PDB entry 6AHR | electron microscopy, 3.92 A resolution | chains A and L of the 12 polymer chains in the assembly

== Chain A ==
Molecule: H1 RNA
Source organism: Homo sapiens
Sequence (341 nucleotides; numbered 1 to 341; the number before each row is that of its first residue):
     1 AUAGGGCGGAGGGAAGCUCAUCAGUGGGGCCACGAGCUGAGUGCGUCCUG
    51 UCACUCCACUCCCAUGUCCCUUGGGAAGGUCUGAGACUAGGGCCAGAGGC
   101 GGCCCUAACAGGGCUCUCCCUGAGCUUCGGGGAGGUGAGUUCCCAGAGAA
   151 CGGGGCUCCGCGCGAGGUCAGACUGGGCAGGAGAUGCCGUGGACCCCGCC
   201 CUUCGGGGAGGGGCCCGGCGGAUGCCUCCUUUGCCGGAGCUUGGAACAGA
   251 CUCACGGCCAGCGAAGUGAGUUCAAUGGCUGAGGUGAGGUACCCCGCAGG
   301 GGACCUCAUAACCCAAUUCAGACUACUCUCCUCCGCCCAUU

== Chain L ==
Name: Ribonuclease P protein subunit p40
Source organism: Homo sapiens
Notes: EC 3.1.26.5
Reference sequence: O75818 (RPP40_HUMAN); residue numbers follow UniProt; this construct covers 1-363
Chain sequence (363 residues; row label = number of the first residue in the row):
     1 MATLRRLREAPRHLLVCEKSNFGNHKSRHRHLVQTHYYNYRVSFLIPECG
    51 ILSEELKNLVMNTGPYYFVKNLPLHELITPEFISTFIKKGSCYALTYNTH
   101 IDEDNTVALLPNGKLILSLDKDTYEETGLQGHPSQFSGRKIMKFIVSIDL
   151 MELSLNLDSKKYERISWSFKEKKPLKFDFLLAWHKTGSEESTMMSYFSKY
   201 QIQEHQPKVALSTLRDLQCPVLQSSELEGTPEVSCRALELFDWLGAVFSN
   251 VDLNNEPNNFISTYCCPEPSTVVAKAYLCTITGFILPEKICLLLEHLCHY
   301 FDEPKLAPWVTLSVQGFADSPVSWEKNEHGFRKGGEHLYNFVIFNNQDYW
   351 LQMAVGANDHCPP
Not modelled in the structure: 1

== Chain A / chain L interface ==
Residue-residue contacts - 20 pairs, chain A then chain L:
  G278(A) - Arg5(L)  hydrogen bond to the sugar
  C279(A) - Arg5(L)  salt bridge to the phosphate
  G288(A) - Lys326(L)  phosphate contact
  G289(A) - Lys326(L)  salt bridge to the phosphate
  G289(A) - Pro363(L)  sugar contact
  U290(A) - Arg28(L)  hydrogen bond to the phosphate
  U290(A) - Pro363(L)  sugar contact
  A291(A) - Ser20(L)  hydrogen bond to the base
  A291(A) - Lys26(L)  base contact
  A291(A) - Ser27(L)  base contact
  A291(A) - Arg28(L)  salt bridge to the phosphate
  A291(A) - Tyr349(L)  base contact
  U306(A) - His360(L)  base contact
  C307(A) - Arg12(L)  hydrogen bond to the phosphate
  C307(A) - His360(L)  sugar contact
  A308(A) - Arg12(L)  salt bridge to the phosphate
  A310(A) - Arg139(L)  hydrogen bond to the base
  C328(A) - Arg139(L)  salt bridge to the phosphate
  A339(A) - Lys160(L)  phosphate contact
  A339(A) - Lys161(L)  sugar contact
Other interface residues (no listed pair), chain A (14 interface residues in all): A311, U327
Other interface residues (no listed pair), chain L (16 interface residues in all): Leu14, Asn24, His29

== Summary ==
14 residues of chain A and 16 residues of chain L are in contact; the contacts include 5 hydrogen bonds and 5
salt bridges. Polar contacts include A291(A)-Ser20(L), A310(A)-Arg139(L) and G278(A)-Arg5(L).
Here chain A is H1 RNA and chain L is Ribonuclease P protein subunit p40, both from Homo sapiens. Entry 6AHR
(Cryo-EM structure of human Ribonuclease P) was determined by electron microscopy, deposited together with
6AHU and 6AHV.
